PDB entry 3RN1 | X-ray diffraction, 1.93 A resolution | chains C and D of the 6 polymer chains in the assembly

Chain C:
Name: Methylamine dehydrogenase light chain
Source organism: Paracoccus denitrificans
Notes: EC 1.4.99.3
UniProtKB: A1BBA0 (A1BBA0_PARDP); residues 1-131 here correspond to UniProt positions 58-188 (UniProt number = residue number + 57)
Sequence (137 residues; each row starts with the number of its first residue):
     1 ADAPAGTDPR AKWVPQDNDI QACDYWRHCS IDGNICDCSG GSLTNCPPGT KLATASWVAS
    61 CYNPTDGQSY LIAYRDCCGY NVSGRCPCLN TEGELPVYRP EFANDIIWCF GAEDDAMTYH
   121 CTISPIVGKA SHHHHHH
Disordered / not traced: 1-6
Sequence notes: expression tag (132-137)
Modified residues: Trp57 (7-hydroxy-l-tryptophan; 0AF)
Cystine bridges: Cys23-Cys88, Cys29-Cys61, Cys36-Cys121, Cys38-Cys86, Cys46-Cys77, Cys78-Cys109

Chain D:
Name: Methylamine dehydrogenase heavy chain
Source organism: Paracoccus denitrificans
Notes: EC 1.4.99.3
UniProtKB: A1BB97 (A1BB97_PARDP); residues 1-386 here correspond to UniProt positions 32-417 (UniProt number = residue number + 31)
Sequence (386 residues; numbered 1 to 386; the number before each row is that of its first residue):
     1 QDAPEAETQA QETQGQAAAR AAAADLAAGQ DDEPRILEAP APDARRVYVN DPAHFAAVTQ
    61 QFVIDGEAGR VIGMIDGGFL PNPVVADDGS FIAHASTVFS RIARGERTDY VEVFDPVTLL
   121 PTADIELPDA PRFLVGTYPW MTSLTPDGKT LLFYQFSPAP AVGVVDLEGK AFKRMLDVPD
   181 CYHIFPTAPD TFFMHCRDGS LAKVAFGTEG TPEITHTEVF HPEDEFLINH PAYSQKAGRL
   241 VWPTYTGKIH QIDLSSGDAK FLPAVEALTE AERADGWRPG GWQQVAYHRA LDRIYLLVDQ
   301 RDEWRHKTAS RFVVVLDAKT GERLAKFEMG HEIDSINVSQ DEKPLLYALS TGDKTLYIHD
   361 AESGEELRSV NQLGHGPQVI TTADMG
Disordered / not traced: 1-10
Cystine bridges: Cys181-Cys196

Interface between chain C and chain D:
Pairs across the interface (84; chain C residue first):
  Pro9(C) - Arg305(D)  hydrogen bond (backbone-side chain)
  Pro9(C) - Thr308(D)
  Pro9(C) - Glu332(D)
  Arg10(C) - Asp299(D)  salt bridge
  Arg10(C) - Gln300(D)
  Arg10(C) - Arg301(D)
  Arg10(C) - Asp302(D)  hydrogen bond (backbone-backbone)
  Arg10(C) - Arg305(D)
  Arg10(C) - Thr308(D)
  Arg10(C) - Ala309(D)  hydrogen bond (side chain-backbone)
  Arg10(C) - Arg311(D)
  Arg10(C) - Glu332(D)  salt bridge
  Ala11(C) - Arg305(D)
  Lys12(C) - Asp302(D)
  Trp13(C) - Arg305(D)
  Asp32(C) - Phe55(D)
  Gly79(C) - Ala103(D)
  Gly79(C) - Arg104(D)
  Tyr80(C) - Ala103(D)
  Asn81(C) - Ala56(D)
  Asn81(C) - Ala57(D)  hydrogen bond (side chain-backbone)
  Asn81(C) - Ala103(D)
  Val82(C) - His54(D)
  Val82(C) - Phe55(D)
  Val82(C) - Ala56(D)  hydrophobic
  Asn90(C) - Arg305(D)  hydrogen bond
  Thr91(C) - Trp304(D)  hydrogen bond (side chain-backbone)
  Thr91(C) - His306(D)
  Thr91(C) - Lys307(D)
  Glu92(C) - Trp304(D)
  Gly93(C) - Trp304(D)
  Glu94(C) - Tyr245(D)  hydrogen bond (backbone-side chain)
  Glu94(C) - Trp304(D)
  Glu94(C) - His306(D)  salt bridge
  Glu94(C) - Lys307(D)  salt bridge
  Leu95(C) - Phe226(D)  hydrophobic
  Leu95(C) - Tyr245(D)
  Pro96(C) - Leu227(D)
  Pro96(C) - Asn229(D)
  Pro96(C) - Tyr245(D)
  Val97(C) - Phe133(D)  hydrophobic
  Val97(C) - Tyr138(D)  hydrophobic
  Val97(C) - Met141(D)  hydrophobic
  Val97(C) - Tyr182(D)
  Val97(C) - His183(D)
  Val97(C) - Asn229(D)  hydrogen bond (backbone-side chain)
  Tyr98(C) - Tyr182(D)  hydrophobic
  Tyr98(C) - His195(D)
  Tyr98(C) - Arg197(D)
  Tyr98(C) - His221(D)
  Tyr98(C) - Glu225(D)  hydrogen bond (side chain-backbone)
  Tyr98(C) - Phe226(D)
  Tyr98(C) - Leu227(D)  hydrogen bond (side chain-backbone)
  Arg99(C) - Arg197(D)
  Arg99(C) - Glu223(D)
  Arg99(C) - Phe226(D)
  Pro100(C) - Phe156(D)  hydrophobic
  Pro100(C) - Tyr182(D)
  Glu101(C) - Arg197(D)  salt bridge
  Asn104(C) - Lys307(D)  hydrogen bond
  Asp105(C) - Val135(D)
  Asp105(C) - Gly136(D)  hydrogen bond (backbone-backbone)
  Asp105(C) - Tyr138(D)  hydrogen bond
  Asp105(C) - Asn229(D)  hydrogen bond
  Asp105(C) - Trp282(D)
  Asp105(C) - Lys307(D)  salt bridge
  Ile106(C) - Phe133(D)  hydrophobic
  Ile106(C) - Val135(D)  hydrophobic
  Ile107(C) - Phe55(D)  hydrophobic
  Ile107(C) - Phe79(D)  hydrophobic
  Ile107(C) - Leu80(D)  hydrophobic
  Ile107(C) - Leu134(D)  hydrogen bond (backbone-backbone)
  Trp108(C) - Phe156(D)  hydrophobic
  Phe110(C) - Phe156(D)  hydrophobic
  Phe110(C) - Ser157(D)
  Met117(C) - Phe79(D)
  Met117(C) - Arg107(D)
  Thr118(C) - Phe79(D)
  Thr118(C) - Phe99(D)
  Thr118(C) - Ala103(D)  hydrogen bond (side chain-backbone)
  Tyr119(C) - Phe55(D)  hydrophobic
  Tyr119(C) - Phe79(D)
  His134(C) - Trp304(D)
  His135(C) - Trp304(D)
Other interface residues (no listed pair), chain C (35 interface residues in all): Gly33, Leu89
Other interface residues (no listed pair), chain D (43 interface residues in all): Ser310

Overview:
Chain C and chain D form an interface of 35 and 43 residues respectively; the contacts include 16 hydrogen
bonds and 6 salt bridges. Polar pairs include Arg10(C)-Asp299(D), Arg10(C)-Glu332(D) and Glu94(C)-His306(D).
Chain C is Methylamine dehydrogenase light chain and chain D is Methylamine dehydrogenase heavy chain, both
from Paracoccus denitrificans; the structure, Crystal Structure of the W199E-MauG/pre-Methylamine
Dehydrogenase Complex, was determined by X-ray diffraction.
